4CFQ - chains D and R of the 3 polymer chains in the assembly; structure by X-ray diffraction, 1.37 A resolution.

Chain D:
Protein: Protein S100-A4
Source organism: Homo sapiens
UniProtKB: P26447 (S10A4_HUMAN); residues 1-88 here = UniProt positions 1-88
Sequence (91 residues; each row starts with the number of its first residue; numbers below 1 keep their minus sign (Gly-2 is residue -2)):
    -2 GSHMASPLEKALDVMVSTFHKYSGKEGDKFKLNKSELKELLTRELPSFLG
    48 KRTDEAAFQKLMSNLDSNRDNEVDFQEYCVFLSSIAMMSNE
Disordered / not traced: -2 to 0, 85-88
Construct notes: expression tag (-2 to 0); engineered mutation Ser3 (Cys in P26447), Ser81 (Cys in P26447), Ser86 (Cys in P26447)
Curated features (UniProtKB/Swiss-Prot):
  - binding site (Ca(2+)): Lys28, Glu33, Asp63, Asn65, Asp67, Glu69, Glu74
  - modified residue: Ala2 (N-acetylalanine), Lys7 (N6-acetyllysine), Lys35 (N6-acetyllysine)
Ion coordination: Ca2+ site 1: Ser20, Glu23, Asp25, Lys28, Glu33; Ca2+ site 2: Asp63, Asn65, Asp67, Glu69, Glu74

Chain R:
Protein: Myosin-9
Source organism: Homo sapiens
UniProtKB: P35579 (MYH9_HUMAN); numbering as in UniProt (aligned over 1893-1937)
Sequence (45 residues; row label = number of the first residue in the row):
  1893 YRKLQRELEDATETADAMNREVSSLKNKLRRGDLPFVVPRRMARK
Disordered / not traced: 1893-1901, 1931-1937
Construct notes: engineered mutation Tyr1893 (Arg in P35579)
Curated features (UniProtKB/Swiss-Prot):
  - modified residue: Arg1923 (Omega-N-methylarginine)

Chain D / chain R interface:
Residue-residue contacts (27; chain D residue first):
  Leu38(D) - Phe1928(R)  hydrophobic
  Phe45(D) - Val1929(R)
  Phe45(D) - Val1930(R)  hydrogen bond (backbone-backbone)
  Leu46(D) - Phe1928(R)  hydrophobic
  Leu46(D) - Val1930(R)
  Gly47(D) - Phe1928(R)  hydrogen bond (backbone-backbone)
  Gly47(D) - Val1930(R)
  Thr50(D) - Phe1928(R)
  Asp51(D) - Phe1928(R)
  Ala54(D) - Phe1928(R)  hydrophobic
  Phe55(D) - Phe1928(R)
  Lys57(D) - Leu1926(R)
  Leu58(D) - Phe1928(R)  hydrophobic
  Leu58(D) - Val1929(R)  hydrophobic
  Asn61(D) - Lys1920(R)  hydrogen bond
  Asn61(D) - Leu1926(R)
  Leu62(D) - Leu1917(R)  hydrophobic
  Gln73(D) - Glu1913(R)
  Val77(D) - Glu1913(R)
  Val77(D) - Val1914(R)  hydrophobic
  Phe78(D) - Leu1917(R)  hydrophobic
  Ser80(D) - Val1914(R)
  Ser80(D) - Lys1918(R)
  Ser81(D) - Val1914(R)  hydrogen bond (side chain-backbone)
  Ser81(D) - Leu1917(R)
  Ser81(D) - Lys1918(R)
  Ile82(D) - Val1929(R)  hydrophobic
Interface residues without a listed pair, chain D (20 interface residues in all): Arg49, Ser64
Interface residues without a listed pair, chain R (11 interface residues in all): Met1910, Pro1927

Summary:
Chain D and chain R form an interface of 20 and 11 residues respectively, with 4 hydrogen bonds. Polar pairs
include Asn61(D)-Lys1920(R), Ser81(D)-Val1914(R) and Phe45(D)-Val1930(R). Ser20(D), Glu23(D), Asp25(D),
Lys28(D) and Glu33(D) form the Ca2+ site 1. From UniProt: 7 Ca2+-binding residues on chain D.
Chain D is Protein S100-A4 and chain R is Myosin-9, both from Homo sapiens; the structure, Ca-bound truncated
(delta13C) and C3S, C81S and C86S mutated S100A4 complexed with non-muscle myosin IIA, was determined by X-ray
diffraction (same publication as 4CFR).
